4CDU - chains C and D of the 4 polymer chains in the assembly; structure by X-ray diffraction, 2.80 A resolution.

== Chain C ==
Molecule: VP3
From: Enterovirus A71
UniProt: B2ZUN0 (B2ZUN0_9ENTO); residues 1-242 here correspond to UniProt positions 324-565 (UniProt number = residue number + 323)
Amino-acid sequence (242 residues; row label = number of the first residue in the row):
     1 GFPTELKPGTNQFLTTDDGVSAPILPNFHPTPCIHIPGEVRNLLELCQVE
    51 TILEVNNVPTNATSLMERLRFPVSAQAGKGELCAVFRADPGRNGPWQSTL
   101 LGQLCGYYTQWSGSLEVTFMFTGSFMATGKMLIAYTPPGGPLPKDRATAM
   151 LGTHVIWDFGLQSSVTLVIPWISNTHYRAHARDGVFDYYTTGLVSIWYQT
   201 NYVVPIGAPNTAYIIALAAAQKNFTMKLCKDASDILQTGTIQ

== Chain D ==
Molecule: VP4
From: Enterovirus A71
UniProt: B2ZUN0 (B2ZUN0_9ENTO); numbering as in UniProt (aligned over 1-69)
Amino-acid sequence (69 residues; numbered 1 to 69; the number before each row is that of its first residue):
     1 MGSQVSTQRSGSHENSNSATEGSTINYTTINYYKDSYAATAGKQSLKQDP
    51 DKFANPVKDIFTEMAAPLK
Unresolved in the structure: 1-11
Ion coordination: Na+ near Asp35 (its only coordinating residue here)

== Chain C / chain D interface ==
Pairs across the interface (48):
  Asp18(C) with Thr40(D); Ala41(D), hydrogen bond (side chain-backbone); Gly42(D), hydrogen bond (side chain-backbone)
  Gly19(C) with Thr40(D)
  Val20(C) with Ile30(D); Asn31(D); Tyr32(D), hydrophobic; Tyr33(D), hydrophobic; Ala38(D); Thr40(D)
  Ser21(C) with Tyr33(D); Ala38(D)
  Ala22(C) with Tyr33(D), hydrophobic
  Pro23(C) with Tyr33(D); Asp35(D); Tyr37(D); Ala38(D)
  Ile24(C) with Tyr37(D)
  Leu25(C) with Tyr37(D), hydrogen bond (backbone-side chain)
  Pro26(C) with Lys34(D); Asp35(D)
  Asn27(C) with Asn15(D), hydrogen bond; Lys34(D); Asp35(D), hydrogen bond (backbone-side chain)
  Phe28(C) with Asn17(D), hydrogen bond (backbone-side chain)
  His29(C) with Asn15(D); Ser16(D)
  Pro30(C) with Asn17(D)
  Gly38(C) with Lys52(D); Phe53(D)
  Glu39(C) with Lys52(D); Phe53(D)
  Val40(C) with Phe53(D), hydrophobic
  Arg41(C) with Thr24(D); Ile25(D); Lys47(D)
  Asn42(C) with Gln48(D)
  Leu44(C) with Gln48(D)
  Glu45(C) with Gln48(D); Asp49(D), hydrogen bond (side chain-backbone)
  Gln48(C) with Gln48(D); Pro50(D); Ala54(D)
  Val49(C) with Phe53(D), hydrophobic; Ala54(D)
  Gln162(C) with Ala66(D); Pro67(D); Leu68(D), hydrogen bond (side chain-backbone)
Other interface residues (no listed pair), chain C (24 interface residues in all): Lys222
Other interface residues (no listed pair), chain D (27 interface residues in all): Ser18

== In short ==
The interface between chain C and chain D involves 24 residues on one side and 27 on the other; the contacts
include 8 hydrogen bonds. Polar pairs include Asp18(C)-Ala41(D), Asp18(C)-Gly42(D) and Leu25(C)-Tyr37(D).
Chain C is VP3 and chain D is VP4, both from Enterovirus A71; the structure, Crystal structure of human
Enterovirus 71 in complex with the uncoating inhibitor GPP3, was determined by X-ray diffraction (same
publication as 4CDQ, 4CDW, 4CDX, 4CEW and 4CEY).
